4NHT - chain A; structure by X-ray diffraction, 1.65 A resolution.

== Chain A ==
Molecule: Lysozyme C
Organism: Gallus gallus
Notes: EC 3.2.1.17
Reference sequence: P00698 (LYSC_CHICK); residues 1-129 here correspond to UniProt positions 19-147 (UniProt number = residue number + 18)
Chain sequence (129 residues; numbered 1 to 129; the number before each row is that of its first residue):
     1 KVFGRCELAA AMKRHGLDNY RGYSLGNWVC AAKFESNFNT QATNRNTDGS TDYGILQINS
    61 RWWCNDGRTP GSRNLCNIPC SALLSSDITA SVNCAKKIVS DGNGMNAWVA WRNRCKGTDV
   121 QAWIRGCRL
Disulfide bonds: Cys6-Cys127, Cys30-Cys115, Cys64-Cys80, Cys76-Cys94
Metal / ion sites: carbonyl(tetrachloro)oxidoiridium Ir near Asp18 (its only coordinating residue here); Na+: Ser60, Cys64, Ser72, Arg73
Small-molecule neighbours:
  - carbonyl(tetrachloro)oxidoiridium (2T8), molecule 1: Ala11, Arg14, His15, Ser86, Asp87, Ile88, Thr89
  - carbonyl(tetrachloro)oxidoiridium (2T8), molecule 2: Lys13, Asp18, Asn19, Ser24, Leu25, Ile124, Leu129
  - carbonyl(tetrachloro)oxidoiridium (2T8), molecule 3: Ser24, Asn27, Thr118, Asp119, Val120, Gln121
  - carbonyl(tetrachloro)oxidoiridium (2T8), molecule 4: Asn46, Thr47, Asp48, Asn59
  - carbonyl(tetrachloro)oxidoiridium (2T8), molecule 5: Asn59, Trp62, Trp63, Ala107, Trp108
Curated features (UniProtKB/Swiss-Prot):
  - active site: Glu35, Asp52
  - binding site (substrate): Asp101

== Overview ==
Bound to chain A: 5 copies of carbonyl(tetrachloro)oxidoiridium. Ser60, Cys64, Ser72 and Arg73 coordinate Na+.
From UniProt: active-site residues Glu35 and Asp52 and substrate-binding residue Asp101.
Chain A is Lysozyme C (Gallus gallus); the structure, X-ray structure of the complex between hen egg white
lysozyme and pentachlorocarbonyliridate(III) (6 days), was determined by X-ray diffraction (same publication
as 4N9R, 4NHP, 4NHQ, 4NHS and 4NIJ).
